PDB entry 7EJI | X-ray diffraction, 1.56 A resolution | chains A and B of the 4 polymer chains in the assembly

# Chain A (and B)
Molecule: 3-alpha-(Or 20-beta)-hydroxysteroid dehydrogenase
Organism: Lactobacillus kefiri
Notes: chain B of this document is another copy of the same molecule, construct and numbering; everything in this record applies to it too
Reference sequence: Q6WVP7 (Q6WVP7_LACKE); residue numbers follow UniProt; this construct covers 1-252
Amino-acid sequence (253 residues; each row starts with the number of its first residue; numbering starts at 0):
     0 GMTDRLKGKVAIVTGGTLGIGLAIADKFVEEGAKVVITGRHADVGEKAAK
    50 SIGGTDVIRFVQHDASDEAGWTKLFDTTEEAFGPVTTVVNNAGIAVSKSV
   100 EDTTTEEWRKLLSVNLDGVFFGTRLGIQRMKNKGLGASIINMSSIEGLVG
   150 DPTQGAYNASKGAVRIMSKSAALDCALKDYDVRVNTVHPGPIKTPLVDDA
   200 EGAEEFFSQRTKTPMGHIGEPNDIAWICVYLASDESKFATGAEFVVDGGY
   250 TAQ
Differences from the reference sequence: expression tag (0); engineered mutation Leu147 (Phe in Q6WVP7), Gln153 (Leu in Q6WVP7), Pro190 (Tyr in Q6WVP7), Ala199 (Leu in Q6WVP7), Phe205 (Met in Q6WVP7), Phe206 (Met in Q6WVP7)
Swiss-Prot annotation at these positions:
  - active site: Tyr156 (Proton donor/acceptor)
  - binding site (NADP(+)): Thr16 to Ile19, Arg39, His40, Asp63, Ala64, Asn90, Tyr156, Lys160, Ile191 to Leu195
  - binding site (Mg(2+)): Gln252

# Chain A / chain B interface
Contacting residue pairs (10; chain A residue first):
  Val148(A) - Ala251(B)
  Val148(A) - Gln252(B)
  Gly149(A) - Ala251(B)  hydrogen bond (backbone-backbone)
  Thr210(A) - Thr210(B)
  Tyr249(A) - Gln252(B)
  Ala251(A) - Val148(B)
  Ala251(A) - Gly149(B)  hydrogen bond (backbone-backbone)
  Gln252(A) - Val148(B)
  Gln252(A) - Gly149(B)
  Gln252(A) - Tyr249(B)
Other interface residues (no listed pair), chain A (8 interface residues in all): Lys211, Thr250
Other interface residues (no listed pair), chain B (7 interface residues in all): Thr250

# Summary
The interface between chain A and chain B involves 8 residues on one side and 7 on the other, with 2 hydrogen
bonds. Its one hydrogen bond, Gly149(A)-Ala251(B), is backbone to backbone.
Chain A and chain B are both 3-alpha-(Or 20-beta)-hydroxysteroid dehydrogenase (Lactobacillus kefiri); the
structure, Crystal structure of KRED F147L/L153Q/Y190P/L199A/M205F/M206F variant and methyl methacrylate
complex, was determined by X-ray diffraction together with 7EJH, 7EJJ, 7VDO and 7VE7 from the same study.
